Entry 8YST (X-ray diffraction, 1.90 A resolution); this record covers chains A and B.

Chain A (and B):
Protein: CylI
Source organism: Cylindrospermum licheniforme UTEX B 2014
Notes: chain B of this document is another copy of the same molecule, construct and numbering; everything in this record applies to it too
UniProtKB: K7SIG4 (K7SIG4_9NOST); residues 1-373 here = UniProt positions 1-373
Amino-acid sequence (394 residues; numbered -20 to 373; the number before each row is that of its first residue; numbers below 1 keep their minus sign (Met-20 is residue -20)):
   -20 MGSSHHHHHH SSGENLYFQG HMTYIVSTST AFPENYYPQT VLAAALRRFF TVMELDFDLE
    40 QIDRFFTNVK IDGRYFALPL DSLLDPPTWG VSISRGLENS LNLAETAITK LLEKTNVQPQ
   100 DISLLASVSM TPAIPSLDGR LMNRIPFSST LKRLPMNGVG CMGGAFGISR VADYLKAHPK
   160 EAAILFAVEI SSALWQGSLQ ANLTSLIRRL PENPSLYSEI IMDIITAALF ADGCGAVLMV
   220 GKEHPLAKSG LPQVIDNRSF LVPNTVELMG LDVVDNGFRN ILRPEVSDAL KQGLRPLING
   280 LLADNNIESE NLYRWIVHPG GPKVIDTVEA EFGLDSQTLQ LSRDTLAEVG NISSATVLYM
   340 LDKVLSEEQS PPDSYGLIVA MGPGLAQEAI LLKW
Not modelled in the structure: -20 to 0, 254-255 (chain B: -20 to 0)
Sequence notes: initiating methionine (-20); expression tag (-19 to 0)

Interface between chain A and chain B:
Contacting residue pairs (82; chain A residue first):
  Thr67(A) - Asp254(B)  hydrogen bond
  Trp68(A) - Trp68(B)  hydrophobic
  Trp68(A) - Val252(B)  hydrophobic
  Trp68(A) - Val253(B)
  Trp68(A) - Asp254(B)  hydrogen bond (backbone-side chain)
  Gly69(A) - Asp254(B)  hydrogen bond (backbone-side chain)
  Ile72(A) - Val252(B)  hydrophobic
  Met109(A) - Ile113(B)  hydrophobic
  Ala112(A) - Gly137(B)
  Ile113(A) - Met109(B)  hydrophobic
  Ile113(A) - Gly137(B)
  Ile113(A) - Gly249(B)
  Ile113(A) - Leu250(B)  hydrogen bond (backbone-backbone)
  Ile113(A) - Pro362(B)  hydrophobic
  Pro114(A) - Gly137(B)
  Pro114(A) - Met248(B)
  Pro114(A) - Pro362(B)
  Pro114(A) - Gly363(B)
  Ser115(A) - Gly137(B)  hydrogen bond (backbone-backbone)
  Gly118(A) - Leu240(B)
  Arg119(A) - Val245(B)
  Met121(A) - Leu240(B)  hydrophobic
  Asn122(A) - Pro242(B)
  Asn122(A) - Asn243(B)  hydrogen bond (side chain-backbone)
  Asn122(A) - Val245(B)
  Ser128(A) - Ser238(B)
  Ser128(A) - Phe239(B)
  Ser128(A) - Leu240(B)  hydrogen bond (backbone-backbone)
  Thr129(A) - Arg237(B)
  Thr129(A) - Ser238(B)
  Thr129(A) - Phe239(B)
  Leu130(A) - Ser238(B)
  Lys131(A) - Arg149(B)
  Lys131(A) - Asp152(B)  salt bridge
  Arg132(A) - Phe145(B)
  Arg132(A) - Arg149(B)
  Arg132(A) - Ala365(B)
  Leu133(A) - Leu133(B)  hydrophobic
  Pro134(A) - Pro134(B)
  Pro134(A) - Met135(B)
  Pro134(A) - Asn136(B)  hydrogen bond (backbone-backbone)
  Pro134(A) - Phe145(B)
  Met135(A) - Pro134(B)
  Asn136(A) - Pro134(B)  hydrogen bond (backbone-backbone)
  Gly137(A) - Ala112(B)
  Gly137(A) - Ile113(B)
  Gly137(A) - Pro114(B)
  Gly137(A) - Ser115(B)  hydrogen bond (backbone-backbone)
  Met141(A) - Arg132(B)
  Phe145(A) - Arg132(B)
  Phe145(A) - Pro134(B)
  Arg149(A) - Lys131(B)
  Arg149(A) - Arg132(B)
  Asp152(A) - Lys131(B)  salt bridge
  Asp152(A) - Tyr153(B)
  Tyr153(A) - Asp152(B)
  Lys155(A) - Ala156(B)
  Lys155(A) - His157(B)  hydrogen bond
  Ala156(A) - Asp152(B)
  Ala156(A) - Lys155(B)
  Ala156(A) - Ala156(B)
  His157(A) - Lys155(B)  hydrogen bond
  Ser238(A) - Ser128(B)
  Ser238(A) - Thr129(B)
  Ser238(A) - Leu130(B)
  Phe239(A) - Ser128(B)
  Leu240(A) - Gly118(B)
  Leu240(A) - Met121(B)  hydrophobic
  Leu240(A) - Ser128(B)  hydrogen bond (backbone-backbone)
  Pro242(A) - Asn122(B)
  Asn243(A) - Asn122(B)  hydrogen bond (backbone-side chain)
  Val245(A) - Arg119(B)
  Val245(A) - Asn122(B)
  Met248(A) - Pro114(B)
  Gly249(A) - Ile113(B)
  Leu250(A) - Ile113(B)  hydrogen bond (backbone-backbone)
  Val252(A) - Ile72(B)  hydrophobic
  Val252(A) - Pro111(B)  hydrophobic
  Pro362(A) - Ile113(B)  hydrophobic
  Pro362(A) - Pro114(B)
  Gly363(A) - Pro114(B)
  Ala365(A) - Arg132(B)
Also at the interface, not in a pair above, chain A (50 interface residues in all): Pro111, Val138, Gly139, Asn236, Arg237, Val253
Also at the interface, not in a pair above, chain B (50 interface residues in all): Gly69, Val138, Met141, Asn236, Asp251

In short:
The chain A/chain B interface involves 50 residues from each chain, with 15 hydrogen bonds and 2 salt bridges.
Among the polar pairs are Lys131(A)-Asp152(B), Thr67(A)-Asp254(B) and Trp68(A)-Asp254(B).
Both chains are CylI (Cylindrospermum licheniforme UTEX B 2014). Entry 8YST (Structure of CylI in complex with
beta-ketoacyl-SNAC substrate) was determined by X-ray diffraction (same publication as 8YSP, 8YT0 and 8YW7).
